PDB entry 6NC7 | X-ray diffraction, 3.00 A resolution | chain A

Chain A:
Name: Lipid II flippase MurJ
Source organism: Thermosipho africanus (strain TCF52B)
Reference sequence: B7IE18 (MURJ_THEAB); residues 1-475 here = UniProt positions 1-475
Chain sequence (475 residues; row label = number of the first residue in the row):
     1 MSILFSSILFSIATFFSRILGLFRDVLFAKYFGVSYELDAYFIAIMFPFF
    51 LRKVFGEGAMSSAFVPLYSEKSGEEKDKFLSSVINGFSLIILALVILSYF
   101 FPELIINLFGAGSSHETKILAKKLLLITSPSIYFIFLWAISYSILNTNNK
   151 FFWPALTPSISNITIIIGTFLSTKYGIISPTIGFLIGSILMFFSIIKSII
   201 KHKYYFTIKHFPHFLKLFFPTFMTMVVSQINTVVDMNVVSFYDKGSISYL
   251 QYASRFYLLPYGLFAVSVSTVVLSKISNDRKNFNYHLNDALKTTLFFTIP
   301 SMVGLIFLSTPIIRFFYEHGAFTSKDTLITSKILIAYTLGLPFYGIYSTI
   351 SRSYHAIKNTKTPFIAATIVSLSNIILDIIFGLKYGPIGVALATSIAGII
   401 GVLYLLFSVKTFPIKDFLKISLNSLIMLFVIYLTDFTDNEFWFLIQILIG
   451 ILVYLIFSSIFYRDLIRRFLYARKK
Unresolved in the structure: 1-2, 472-475
UniProt features mapped onto this chain:
  - mutagenesis: S17 (S17A: Loss of activity), R18 (R18A: Loss of activity), R24 (R24A: Loss of activity), R52 (R52A: Loss of activity), E57 (E57A: Loss of activity), N162 (N162A: Does not affect activity), Q229 (Q229A: Does not affect activity), N231 (N231A: Does not affect activity), R255 (R255A: Loss of activity), F256 (F256A: Loss of activity), L259 (L259W: Loss of activity)
What the authors report for this chain:
  - conformationally variable residues (helix shift, loop rearrangement, side-chain flip): S11, G21, F151, R255, S267
  - contacts within the chain: D39-G245 (hydrogen bond), D39-S248 (hydrogen bond)
  - mutagenesis - R24A, R255A, R352A, R352Q: abolished growth
  - mutagenesis - R352A, R352Q: decreased expression

Overview:
Curated annotation (UniProt) lists 11 mutagenesis sites. The paper reports that R24A, R255A and R352A, among
others, abolish growth; conformational variability at S11, G21 and F151 among others.
Chain A is Lipid II flippase MurJ (Thermosipho africanus (strain TCF52B)); the structure, Lipid II flippase
MurJ, inward open conformation, was determined by X-ray diffraction together with 6NC6, 6NC8 and 6NC9 from the
same study.
